9CUK - chains D and E of the 5 polymer chains in the assembly; structure by electron microscopy, 3.26 A resolution.

[Chain D]
Protein: Transient receptor potential cation channel subfamily V member 6
Organism: Homo sapiens
UniProtKB: Q9H1D0 (TRPV6_HUMAN); residues -39 to 725 here correspond to UniProt positions 1-765 (UniProt number = residue number + 40)
Amino-acid sequence (765 residues; row label = number of the first residue in the row; numbers below 1 keep their minus sign (Met-39 is residue -39)):
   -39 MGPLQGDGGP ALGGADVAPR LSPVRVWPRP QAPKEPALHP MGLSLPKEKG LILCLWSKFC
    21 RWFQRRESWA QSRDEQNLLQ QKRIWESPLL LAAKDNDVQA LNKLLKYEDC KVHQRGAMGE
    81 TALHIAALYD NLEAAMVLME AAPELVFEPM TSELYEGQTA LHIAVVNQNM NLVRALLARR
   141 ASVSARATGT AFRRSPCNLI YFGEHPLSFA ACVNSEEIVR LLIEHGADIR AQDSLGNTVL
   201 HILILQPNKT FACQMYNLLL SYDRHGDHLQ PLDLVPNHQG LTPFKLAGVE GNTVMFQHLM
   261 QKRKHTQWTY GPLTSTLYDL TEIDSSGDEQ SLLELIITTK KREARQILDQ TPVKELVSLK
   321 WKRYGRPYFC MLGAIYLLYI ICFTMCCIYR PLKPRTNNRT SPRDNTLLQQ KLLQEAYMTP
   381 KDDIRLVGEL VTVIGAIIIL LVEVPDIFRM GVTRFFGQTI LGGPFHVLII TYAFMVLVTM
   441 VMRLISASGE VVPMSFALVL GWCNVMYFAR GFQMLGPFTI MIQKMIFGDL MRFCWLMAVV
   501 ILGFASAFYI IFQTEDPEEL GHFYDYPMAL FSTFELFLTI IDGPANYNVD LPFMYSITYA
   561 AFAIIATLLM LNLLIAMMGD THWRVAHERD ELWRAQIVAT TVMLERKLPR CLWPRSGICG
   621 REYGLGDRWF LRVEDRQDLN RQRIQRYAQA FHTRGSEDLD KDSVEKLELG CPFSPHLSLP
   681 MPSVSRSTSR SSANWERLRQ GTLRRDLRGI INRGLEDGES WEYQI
Not modelled in the structure: -39 to 26, 639-725
Bound ions: Ca2+: Asp542 (shared with 1 residue of chain A; 1 residue of chain B; 1 residue of chain C)
UniProt features mapped onto this chain:
  - region: Glu93 to Pro103 (Interaction with calmodulin), Val598 to Val602 (Interaction with S100A10), Ser691 to Ile711 (Interaction with calmodulin)
  - motif: Ile541 to Ala545 (Selectivity filter)
  - binding site (Ca(2+)): Asp542
  - modified residue: Tyr161 (Phosphotyrosine), Thr702 (Phosphothreonine)
  - glycosylation: Asn358 (N-linked (GlcNAc...) asparagine)

[Chain E]
Protein: Calmodulin-1
Organism: Homo sapiens
UniProtKB: P0DP23 (CALM1_HUMAN); residues 0-148 here correspond to UniProt positions 1-149 (UniProt number = residue number + 1)
Amino-acid sequence (149 residues; numbered 0 to 148; the number before each row is that of its first residue; numbering starts at 0):
     0 MADQLTEEQI AEFKEAFSLF DKDGDGTITT KELGTVMRSL GQNPTEAELQ DMINEVDADG
    60 NGTIDFPEFL TMMARKMKDT DSEEEIREAF RVFDKDGNGY ISAAELRHVM TNLGEKLTDE
   120 EVDEMIREAD IDGDGQVNYE EFVQMMTAK
Not modelled in the structure: 0
Bound ions: Ca2+ site 1: Asp20, Asp22, Thr26, Glu31; Ca2+ site 2: Asp56, Asp58, Asn60, Thr62, Glu67; Ca2+ site 3: Asp93, Asp95, Asn97, Tyr99, Glu104; Ca2+ site 4: Asp131, Asp133, Gln135, Glu140
UniProt features mapped onto this chain:
  - binding site (Ca(2+)): Asp20, Asp22, Asp24, Thr26, Glu31, Asp56, Asp58, Asn60, Thr62, Glu67, Asp93, Asp95, Asn97, Tyr99, Glu104, Asp129, Asp131, Asp133, Gln135, Glu140
  - modified residue: Ala1 (N-acetylalanine), Lys21 (N6-acetyllysine), Thr44 (Phosphothreonine), Ser81 (Phosphoserine), Lys94 (N6-acetyllysine), Tyr99 (Phosphotyrosine), Ser101 (Phosphoserine), Thr110 (Phosphothreonine), Lys115 (N6,N6,N6-trimethyllysine), Tyr138 (Phosphotyrosine)
  - cross-link: Lys21 (Glycyl lysine isopeptide (Lys-Gly) (interchain with G-Cter in SUMO2))

[How chain D and chain E interact]
Residue-residue contacts (12):
  Asp90(D) with Lys30(E); Arg37(E), salt bridge
  Asn91(D) with Lys30(E)
  Asn127(D) with Arg37(E), hydrogen bond (backbone-side chain)
  Gln128(D) with Arg37(E)
  Asn129(D) with Arg37(E)
  Asn131(D) with Asn42(E)
  Glu177(D) with Gly40(E)
  Trp583(D) with Lys115(E); Leu116(E); Thr117(E)
  Arg584(D) with Thr117(E)
Also at the interface, not in a pair above, chain D (11 interface residues in all): Asp55, Tyr89
Also at the interface, not in a pair above, chain E (10 interface residues in all): Thr34, Ser38, Asp118

[Overview]
Chain D and chain E form an interface of 11 and 10 residues respectively, with 1 hydrogen bond and 1 salt
bridge. Polar contacts include Asp90(D)-Arg37(E) and Asn127(D)-Arg37(E). UniProt lists Ca2+-binding residue
Asp542(D) on chain D; 20 Ca2+-binding residues on chain E.
Chain D is Transient receptor potential cation channel subfamily V member 6 and chain E is Calmodulin-1, both
from Homo sapiens; the structure, Structure of human full-length derived TRPV6 channel in Calmodulin-bound
state, was determined by electron microscopy together with 9CUH, 9CUI and 9CUJ from the same study.
